PDB entry 5M5X | electron microscopy, 4.00 A resolution | chains D and G of the 17 polymer chains in the assembly

Chain D:
Molecule: DNA-directed RNA polymerase I subunit RPA14
From: Saccharomyces cerevisiae
Reference sequence: P50106 (RPA14_YEAST); numbering as in UniProt (aligned over 1-137)
Chain sequence (137 residues; numbered 1 to 137; the number before each row is that of its first residue):
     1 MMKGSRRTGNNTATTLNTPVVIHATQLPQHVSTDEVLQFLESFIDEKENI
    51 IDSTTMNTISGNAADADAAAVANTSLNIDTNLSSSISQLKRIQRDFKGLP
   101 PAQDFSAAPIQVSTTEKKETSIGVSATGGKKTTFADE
Not modelled in the structure: 1-11, 50-79, 101-137
UniProt features mapped onto this chain:
  - modified residue: S121 (Phosphoserine)

Chain G:
Molecule: DNA-directed RNA polymerase I subunit RPA43
From: Saccharomyces cerevisiae
Reference sequence: P46669 (RPA43_YEAST); residue numbers follow UniProt; this construct covers 1-326
Chain sequence (326 residues; each row starts with the number of its first residue):
     1 MSQVKRANENRETARFIKKHKKQVTNPIDEKNGTSNCIVRVPIALYVSLA
    51 PMYLENPLQGVMKQHLNPLVMKYNNKVGGVVLGYEGLKILDADPLSKEDT
   101 SEKLIKITPDTPFGFTWCHVNLYVWQPQVGDVLEGYIFIQSASHIGLLIH
   151 DAFNASIKKNNIPVDWTFVHNDVEEDADVINTDENNGNNNNEDNKDSNGG
   201 SNSLGKFSFGNRSLGHWVDSNGEPIDGKLRFTVRNVHTTGRVVSVDGTLI
   251 SDADEEGNGYNSSRSQAESLPIVSNKKIVFDDEVSIENKESHKELDLPEV
   301 KEDNGSEIVYEENTSESNDGESSDSD
Not modelled in the structure: 1-7, 22-36, 96-98, 175-213, 252-326
UniProt features mapped onto this chain:
  - modified residue (Phosphoserine): S244, S251, S265, S269, S285

Chain D / chain G interface:
Pairs across the interface (64):
  T15(D) with H65(G)
  L16(D) with S48(G); H65(G), hydrogen bond (backbone-side chain); F113(G), hydrophobic
  N17(D) with Q64(G); H65(G); P68(G)
  T18(D) with H65(G)
  P19(D) with V47(G), hydrophobic
  V20(D) with Y46(G), hydrogen bond (backbone-backbone)
  V21(D) with A44(G); L45(G); Y46(G), hydrogen bond (backbone-backbone)
  I22(D) with I43(G), hydrophobic; A44(G); L45(G), hydrophobic; K76(G)
  H23(D) with I43(G); A44(G), hydrogen bond (backbone-backbone)
  A24(D) with P42(G); I43(G), hydrophobic
  T25(D) with P42(G), hydrogen bond (backbone-backbone); I43(G); A44(G), hydrogen bond (side chain-backbone); H119(G)
  Q26(D) with P42(G)
  P28(D) with V39(G), hydrophobic; V41(G), hydrophobic
  Q29(D) with V39(G); R40(G)
  H30(D) with V39(G)
  V31(D) with I38(G); V39(G), hydrophobic; R40(G); Y123(G), hydrophobic
  E35(D) with Y123(G)
  V36(D) with I38(G), hydrophobic; Y123(G), hydrophobic
  F39(D) with L82(G); G83(G); Y84(G); E85(G); Y123(G), hydrophobic
  L40(D) with L82(G)
  F43(D) with Y84(G)
  E46(D) with Y84(G)
  K47(D) with N67(G), hydrogen bond; Y84(G)
  S85(D) with V70(G); M71(G); K72(G), hydrogen bond
  Q88(D) with M71(G)
  L89(D) with M71(G), hydrophobic; L82(G)
  R91(D) with H150(G); D151(G)
  I92(D) with L82(G), hydrophobic; A152(G), hydrophobic; F153(G), hydrophobic
  D95(D) with H150(G), salt bridge; D151(G)
  F96(D) with I38(G), hydrophobic; H150(G)
  P100(D) with D151(G)
Other interface residues (no listed pair), chain G (32 interface residues in all): M62, L66

In short:
Chain D and chain G form an interface of 31 and 32 residues respectively; the contacts include 8 hydrogen
bonds and 1 salt bridge. Polar pairs include D95(D)-H150(G), L16(D)-H65(G) and T25(D)-A44(G).
Here chain D is DNA-directed RNA polymerase I subunit RPA14 and chain G is DNA-directed RNA polymerase I
subunit RPA43, both from Saccharomyces cerevisiae. Entry 5M5X (RNA Polymerase I elongation complex 1) was
determined by electron microscopy (same publication as 5M5Y, 5M64 and 5M5W).
